Entry 6EZM (electron microscopy, 3.20 A resolution); this record covers chains U and R of the 24 polymer chains in the assembly.

# Chain U (and R)
Molecule: Imidazoleglycerol-phosphate dehydratase
From: Saccharomyces cerevisiae (strain ATCC 204508 / S288c)
Notes: EC 4.2.1.19; chain R of this document is another copy of the same molecule, construct and numbering; everything in this record applies to it too
Reference sequence: P06633 (HIS7_YEAST); residues 1-220 here = UniProt positions 1-220
Amino-acid sequence (220 residues; each row starts with the number of its first residue):
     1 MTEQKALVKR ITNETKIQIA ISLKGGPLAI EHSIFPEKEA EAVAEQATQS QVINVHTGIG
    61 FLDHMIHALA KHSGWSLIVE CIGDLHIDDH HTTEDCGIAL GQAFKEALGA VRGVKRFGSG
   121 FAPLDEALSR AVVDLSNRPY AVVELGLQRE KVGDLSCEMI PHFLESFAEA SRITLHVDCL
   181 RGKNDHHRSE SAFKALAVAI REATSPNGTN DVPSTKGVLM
Disordered / not traced: 1-2, 39-43, 220
Metal / ion sites: Mn2+ site 1: His64, His186, Glu190 (together with (R)-c348) (shared with 1 residue of chain D); Mn2+ site 2: His90, Glu94, His162 (together with (R)-c348) (shared with 1 residue of chain L); Mn2+ site 3: His91 (together with (R)-c348) (shared with 3 residues of chain L); Mn2+ site 4: His187 (together with (R)-c348) (shared with 3 residues of chain D)
Ligand contacts:
  - (R)-c348 (5LD; [(2R)-2-hydroxy-3-(1H-1,2,4-triazol-1-yl)propyl]phosphonic acid), molecule 1: Glu14, His90, His91, Glu94
  - (R)-c348 (5LD), molecule 2: His64, Leu124, His186, His187, Glu190, Lys194
  - (R)-c348 (5LD), molecule 3: Arg116, Arg138, Ser214, Thr215, Lys216
Curated features (UniProtKB/Swiss-Prot):
  - binding site (substrate): Glu14, His64 to His72, His90 to Glu94, Arg116, Arg138, His186 to Lys194, Ser214 to Lys216
  - binding site (Mn(2+)): His64, His90, His91, Glu94, His162, His186, His187, Glu190

# Interface between chain U and chain R
Contacting residue pairs - 19 pairs, chain U then chain R:
  Thr12(U) - Lys216(R)  hydrogen bond (side chain-backbone)
  Thr12(U) - Val218(R)
  Asn13(U) - Lys216(R)  hydrogen bond (side chain-backbone)
  Asn13(U) - Gly217(R)
  Glu14(U) - Lys216(R)
  Glu94(U) - Arg138(R)
  Arg138(U) - Glu94(R)
  Arg138(U) - Glu169(R)
  Pro139(U) - Glu169(R)
  Tyr140(U) - Glu165(R)
  Glu165(U) - Tyr140(R)
  Glu169(U) - Arg138(R)
  Glu169(U) - Pro139(R)
  Arg172(U) - Arg172(R)
  Lys216(U) - Thr12(R)  hydrogen bond (backbone-side chain)
  Lys216(U) - Asn13(R)  hydrogen bond (backbone-side chain)
  Lys216(U) - Glu14(R)
  Gly217(U) - Asn13(R)
  Val218(U) - Thr12(R)
Other interface residues (no listed pair), chain U (14 interface residues in all): Thr215
Other interface residues (no listed pair), chain R (14 interface residues in all): Thr215

# Summary
The chain U/chain R interface involves 14 residues from each chain, with 4 hydrogen bonds. Polar pairs include
Thr12(U)-Lys216(R) and Asn13(U)-Lys216(R). Bound to chain U: 3 copies of (R)-c348. From UniProt: 29
substrate-binding residues and 8 Mn2+-binding residues on chain U.
Chain U and chain R are both Imidazoleglycerol-phosphate dehydratase (Saccharomyces cerevisiae (strain ATCC
204508 / S288c)); the structure, Imidazoleglycerol-phosphate dehydratase from Saccharomyces cerevisiae, was
determined by electron microscopy (same publication as 6EZJ).
